8JIQ - chains A and N of the 6 polymer chains in the assembly; structure by electron microscopy, 3.40 A resolution.

Chain A:
Molecule: Guanine nucleotide-binding protein G(s) subunit alpha isoforms short
Organism: Homo sapiens
Chain sequence (394 residues; numbered 1 to 394; the number before each row is that of its first residue):
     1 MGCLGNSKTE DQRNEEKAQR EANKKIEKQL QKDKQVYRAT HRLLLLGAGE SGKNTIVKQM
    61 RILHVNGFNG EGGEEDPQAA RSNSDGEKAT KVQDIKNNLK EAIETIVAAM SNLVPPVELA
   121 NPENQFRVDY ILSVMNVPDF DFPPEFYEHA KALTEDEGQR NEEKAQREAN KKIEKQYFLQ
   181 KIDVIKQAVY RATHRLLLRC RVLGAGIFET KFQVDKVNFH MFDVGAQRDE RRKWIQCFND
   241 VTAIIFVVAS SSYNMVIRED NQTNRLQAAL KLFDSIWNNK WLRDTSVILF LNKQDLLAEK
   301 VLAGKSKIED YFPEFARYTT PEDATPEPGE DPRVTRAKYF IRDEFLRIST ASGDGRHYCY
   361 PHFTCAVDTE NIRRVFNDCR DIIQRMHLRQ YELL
Disordered / not traced: 1-8, 50-206, 253-262

Chain N:
Molecule: Nanobody 35
Organism: Escherichia coli
Notes: antibody fragment or engineered binder
Chain sequence (140 residues; numbered -1 to 138; the number before each row is that of its first residue; numbers below 1 keep their minus sign (Met-1 is residue -1)):
    -1 MAQVQLQESG GGLVQPGGSL RLSCAASGFT FSNYKMNWVR QAPGKGLEWV SDISQSGASI
    59 SYTGSVKGRF TISRDNAKNT LYLQMNSLKP EDTAVYYCAR CPAPFTRDCF DVTSTTYAYR
   119 GQGTQVTVSS HHHHHHEPEA
Disordered / not traced: -1 to 0, 129-138
Cystine bridges: Cys22-Cys96, Cys99-Cys107

Interface between chain A and chain N:
Pairs across the interface (27):
  Arg228(A) - Thr113(N)  hydrogen bond
  Asp229(A) - Thr111(N)
  Asp229(A) - Ser112(N)
  Asp229(A) - Thr113(N)  hydrogen bond (side chain-backbone)
  Glu230(A) - Thr111(N)
  Glu230(A) - Thr113(N)
  Arg232(A) - Pro100(N)
  Arg232(A) - Phe108(N)
  Arg232(A) - Tyr117(N)
  Thr263(A) - Lys43(N)
  Thr263(A) - Glu46(N)
  Asn264(A) - Glu46(N)  hydrogen bond
  Gln267(A) - Trp47(N)
  Lys271(A) - Trp47(N)
  Lys271(A) - Asp50(N)  salt bridge
  Leu272(A) - Phe108(N)  hydrophobic
  Ser275(A) - Asp106(N)
  Ser275(A) - Cys107(N)  hydrogen bond (side chain-backbone)
  Ser275(A) - Phe108(N)
  Asn278(A) - Arg105(N)
  Asn278(A) - Asp106(N)
  Asn279(A) - Asp106(N)
  Asn279(A) - Phe108(N)
  Lys280(A) - Asp106(N)  hydrogen bond (backbone-side chain)
  Tyr311(A) - Gly62(N)
  Tyr311(A) - Ser63(N)
  Pro313(A) - Gly62(N)
Interface residues without a listed pair, chain A (18 interface residues in all): Arg231, Ile276, Glu314
Interface residues without a listed pair, chain N (18 interface residues in all): Thr61, Lys65, Tyr115

Overview:
The chain A/chain N interface involves 18 residues from each chain, with 5 hydrogen bonds and 1 salt bridge.
Polar pairs include Lys271(A)-Asp50(N), Arg228(A)-Thr113(N) and Asp229(A)-Thr113(N).
Here chain A is Guanine nucleotide-binding protein G(s) subunit alpha isoforms short (Homo sapiens) and chain
N is Nanobody 35 (Escherichia coli). Entry 8JIQ (Cryo-EM structure of the GLP-1R/GCGR dual agonist Peptide
15-bound human GCGR-Gs complex) was determined by electron microscopy (same publication as 8JIS, 8JIU, 8JIP,
8JIR and 8JIT).
